PDB entry 7P37 | electron microscopy, 2.96 A resolution | chains A and B of the 12 polymer chains in the assembly

Chain A (and B):
Name: Transcriptional repressor NrdR
From: Streptomyces coelicolor A3(2)
Notes: chain B of this document is another copy of the same molecule, construct and numbering; everything in this record applies to it too
UniProtKB: O69980 (NRDR_STRCO); residue numbers follow UniProt; this construct covers 1-182
Amino-acid sequence (195 residues; numbered 1 to 195; the number before each row is that of its first residue):
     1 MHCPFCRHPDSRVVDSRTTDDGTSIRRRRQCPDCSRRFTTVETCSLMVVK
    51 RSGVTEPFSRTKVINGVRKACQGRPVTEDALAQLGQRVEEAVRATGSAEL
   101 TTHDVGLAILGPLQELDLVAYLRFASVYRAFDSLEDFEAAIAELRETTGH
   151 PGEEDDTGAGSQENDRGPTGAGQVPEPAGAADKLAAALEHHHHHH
Unresolved in the structure: 148-195
Differences from the reference sequence: expression tag (183-195)
Ion coordination: Zn2+: C3, C6, C31, C34
Ligand contacts:
  - ATP (adenosine-5'-triphosphate), molecule 1: V48, K50, R51, E56, P57, F58, S59, K62, V63, T102, V105, I109, Y128
  - ATP, molecule 2: K50, E56, K62, G66, K69, A70, F124, Y128
  - ATP, molecule 3: K69, Q72, V127
Swiss-Prot annotation at these positions:
  - zinc finger: C3 to C34
  - mutagenesis: C3 (C3A: 7-fold reduction in the amount of zinc bound. No binding to nrdABS and nrdRJ promoters), K50 to R51 (Loss of ATP/dATP binding. Weak binding to nrdABS and nrdRJ promoters)
What the authors report for this chain:
  - binding site for ATP: K50, R51, E56, K62, K69, Q72, Y128
  - conformationally variable residues (side-chain flip): Y128

Chain A / chain B interface:
Pairs across the interface (35):
  R51(A) - Q72(B)  hydrogen bond
  Q72(A) - R51(B)
  Q72(A) - V127(B)
  R74(A) - D132(B)  salt bridge
  L118(A) - L134(B)  hydrophobic
  V119(A) - S126(B)
  V119(A) - F131(B)
  V119(A) - D132(B)
  V119(A) - F137(B)  hydrophobic
  L122(A) - L134(B)  hydrophobic
  L122(A) - F137(B)  hydrophobic
  R123(A) - S126(B)  hydrogen bond (side chain-backbone)
  R123(A) - V127(B)
  S126(A) - R123(B)  hydrogen bond (backbone-side chain)
  V127(A) - Q72(B)
  V127(A) - R123(B)
  F131(A) - V119(B)
  D132(A) - R74(B)  salt bridge
  D132(A) - V119(B)
  S133(A) - V119(B)
  L134(A) - L118(B)  hydrophobic
  L134(A) - L122(B)  hydrophobic
  L134(A) - I141(B)
  L134(A) - L144(B)  hydrophobic
  F137(A) - V119(B)  hydrophobic
  F137(A) - L122(B)  hydrophobic
  F137(A) - I141(B)  hydrophobic
  E138(A) - E138(B)
  E138(A) - I141(B)
  I141(A) - L134(B)  hydrophobic
  I141(A) - F137(B)  hydrophobic
  I141(A) - E138(B)
  R145(A) - L134(B)
  R145(A) - E135(B)  salt bridge
  R145(A) - E138(B)  salt bridge
Other interface residues (no listed pair), chain A (18 interface residues in all): L144
Other interface residues (no listed pair), chain B (18 interface residues in all): R145

Overview:
The chain A/chain B interface involves 18 residues from each chain, with 3 hydrogen bonds and 4 salt bridges.
Polar pairs include R74(A)-D132(B), R145(A)-E135(B) and R145(A)-E138(B). Ligands of chain A: 3 copies of ATP.
From the paper: a binding site for ATP at K50(A), R51(A) and E56(A) among others; conformational variability
at Y128(A).
Both chains are Transcriptional repressor NrdR (Streptomyces coelicolor A3(2)). Entry 7P37 (Streptomyces
coelicolor ATP-loaded NrdR) was determined by electron microscopy (same publication as 7P3F and 7P3Q).
